PDB entry 3LQD | X-ray diffraction, 2.80 A resolution | chains A and D of the 4 polymer chains in the assembly

Chain A:
Molecule: Hemoglobin subunit alpha
From: Lepus europaeus
Chain sequence (141 residues; row label = number of the first residue in the row):
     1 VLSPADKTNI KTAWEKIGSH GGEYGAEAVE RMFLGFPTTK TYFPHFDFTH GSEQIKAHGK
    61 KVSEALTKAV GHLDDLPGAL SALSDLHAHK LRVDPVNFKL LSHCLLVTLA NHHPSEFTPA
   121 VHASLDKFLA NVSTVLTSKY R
Ion coordination: heme Fe: His87 (together with oxygen molecule)
Small-molecule neighbours:
  - heme (HEM): Met32, Thr39, Tyr42, Phe43, His45, Phe46, His58, Lys61, Val62, Ala65, Leu66, Leu83, Leu86, His87, Leu91, Val93, Asn97, Phe98, Leu101, Leu105, Val132, Leu136
  - oxygen molecule (OXY): Phe43, His58, Val62, His87

Chain D:
Molecule: Hemoglobin subunit beta
From: Lepus europaeus
UniProt: P08535 (HBB_LEPEU); residue numbers follow UniProt; this construct covers 1-146
Chain sequence (146 residues; row label = number of the first residue in the row):
     1 VHLSGEEKSA VTALWGKVNV EEVGGETLGR LLVVYPWTQR FFESFGDLST ASAVMGNPKV
    61 KAHGKKVLAA FSEGLSHLDN LKGTFAKLSE LHCDKLHVDP ENFRLLGNVL VIVLSHHFGK
   121 EFTPQVQAAY QKVVAGVANA LAHKYH
Ion coordination: heme Fe: His92 (together with oxygen molecule)
Small-molecule neighbours:
  - heme (HEM): Leu31, Thr38, Phe41, Phe42, Phe45, His63, Lys66, Val67, Ala70, Phe71, Leu88, Leu91, His92, Leu96, Val98, Asn102, Phe103, Leu106, Val137, Leu141
  - oxygen molecule (OXY): Phe42, His63, Val67, His92

Interface between chain A and chain D:
Residue-residue contacts - 15 pairs, chain A then chain D:
  Thr38(A) - His97(D)
  Thr41(A) - His97(D)
  Tyr42(A) - Arg40(D)
  Leu91(A) - Arg40(D)  hydrogen bond (backbone-side chain)
  Arg92(A) - Pro36(D)
  Arg92(A) - Trp37(D)
  Arg92(A) - Gln39(D)
  Arg92(A) - Arg40(D)
  Val93(A) - Trp37(D)
  Asp94(A) - Trp37(D)
  Asp94(A) - Asp99(D)
  Asp94(A) - Asn102(D)  hydrogen bond
  Pro95(A) - Trp37(D)
  Val96(A) - Asp99(D)
  Lys139(A) - Pro36(D)
Interface residues without a listed pair, chain D (10 interface residues in all): Phe41, Glu43, Leu48

Summary:
The chain A/chain D interface involves 10 residues from each chain; the contacts include 2 hydrogen bonds.
Among the polar pairs are Leu91(A)-Arg40(D) and Asp94(A)-Asn102(D). Chain A binds heme and oxygen molecule.
Chain D binds heme and oxygen molecule.
Chain A is Hemoglobin subunit alpha and chain D is Hemoglobin subunit beta, both from Lepus europaeus; the
structure, Crystal structure determination of Lepus europaeus 2.8 A resolution, was determined by X-ray
diffraction.
